PDB entry 7YFI | electron microscopy, 3.30 A resolution | chains B and C of the 4 polymer chains in the assembly

# Chain B
Protein: Glutamate receptor
From: Rattus norvegicus
UniProt: G3V9C5 (G3V9C5_RAT); residues 1-837 here = UniProt positions 1-837
Amino-acid sequence (838 residues; numbered 0 to 837; the number before each row is that of its first residue; numbering starts at 0):
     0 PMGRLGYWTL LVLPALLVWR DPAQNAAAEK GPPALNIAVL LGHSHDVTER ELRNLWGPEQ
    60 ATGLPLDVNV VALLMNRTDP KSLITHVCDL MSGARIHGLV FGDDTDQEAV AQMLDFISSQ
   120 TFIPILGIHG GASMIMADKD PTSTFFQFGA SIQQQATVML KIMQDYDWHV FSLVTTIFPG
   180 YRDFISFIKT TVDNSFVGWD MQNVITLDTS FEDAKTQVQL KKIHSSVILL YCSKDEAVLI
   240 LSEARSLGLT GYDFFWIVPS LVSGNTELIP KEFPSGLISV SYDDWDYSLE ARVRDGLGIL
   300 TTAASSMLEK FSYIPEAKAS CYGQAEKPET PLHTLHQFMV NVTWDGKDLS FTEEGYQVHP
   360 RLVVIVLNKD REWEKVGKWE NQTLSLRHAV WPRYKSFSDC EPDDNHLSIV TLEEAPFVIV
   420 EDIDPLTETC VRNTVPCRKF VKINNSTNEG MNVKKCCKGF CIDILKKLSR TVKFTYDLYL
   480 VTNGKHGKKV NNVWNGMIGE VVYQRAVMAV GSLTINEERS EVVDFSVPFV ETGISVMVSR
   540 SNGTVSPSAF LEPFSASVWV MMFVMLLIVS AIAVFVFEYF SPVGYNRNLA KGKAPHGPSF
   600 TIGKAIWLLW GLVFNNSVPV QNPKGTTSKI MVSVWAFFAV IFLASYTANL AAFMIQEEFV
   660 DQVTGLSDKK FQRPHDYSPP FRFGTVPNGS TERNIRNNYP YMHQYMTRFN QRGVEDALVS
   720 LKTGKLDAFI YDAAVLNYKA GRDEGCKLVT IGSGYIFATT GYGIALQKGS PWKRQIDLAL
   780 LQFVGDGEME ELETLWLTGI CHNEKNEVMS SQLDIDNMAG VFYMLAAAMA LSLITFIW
Not modelled in the structure: 0-33, 540-599, 802-811
Differences from the reference sequence: expression tag (0)
Disulfides: Cys87-Cys320, Cys429-Cys455, Cys436-Cys456, Cys745-Cys800
Covalent attachments: N-acetylglucosamine (NAG) linked to Asn75, Asn340, Asn380, Asn443, Asn444, Asn687
From the paper describing this entry:
  - post-translational modification sites: Asn687

# Chain C
Protein: Glutamate receptor ionotropic, NMDA 1
From: Rattus norvegicus
UniProt: P35439 (NMDZ1_RAT); numbering as in UniProt (aligned over 1-798)
Amino-acid sequence (798 residues; numbered 1 to 798; the number before each row is that of its first residue):
     1 MSTMHLLTFA LLFSCSFARA ACDPKIVNIG AVLSTRKHEQ MFREAVNQAN KRHGSWKIQL
    61 NATSVTHKPN AIQMALSVCE DLISSQVYAI LVSHPPTPND HFTPTPVSYT AGFYRIPVLG
   121 LTTRMSIYSD KSIHLSFLRT VPPYSHQSSV WFEMMRVYNW NHIILLVSDD HEGRAAQKRL
   181 ETLLEERESK AEKVLQFDPG TKNVTALLME ARELEARVII LSASEDDAAT VYRAAAMLNM
   241 TGSGYVWLVG EREISGNALR YAPDGIIGLQ LINGKNESAH ISDAVGVVAQ AVHELLEKEN
   301 ITDPPRGCVG NTNIWKTGPL FKRVLMSSKY ADGVTGRVEF NEDGDRKFAN YSIMNLQNRK
   361 LVQVGIYNGT HVIPNDRKII WPGGETEKPR GYQMSTRLKI VTIHQEPFVY VKPTMSDGTC
   421 KEEFTVNGDP VKKVICTGPN DTSPGSPRHT VPQCCYGFCI DLLIKLARTM NFTYEVHLVA
   481 DGKFGTQERV NNSNKKEWNG MMGELLSGQA DMIVAPLTIN NERAQYIEFS KPFKYQGLTI
   541 LVKKEIPRST LDSFMQPFQS TLWLLVGLSV HVVAVMLYLL DRFSPFGRFK VNSEEEEEDA
   601 LTLSSAMWFS WGVLLNSGIG EGAPRSFSAR ILGMVWAGFA MIIVASYTAN LAAFLVLDRP
   661 EERITGINDP RLRNPSDKFI YATVKQSSVD IYFRRQVELS TMYRHMEKHN YESAAEAIQA
   721 VRDNKLHAFI WDSAVLEFEA SQKCDLVTTG ELFFRSGFGI GMRKDSPWKQ NVSLSILKSH
   781 ENGFMEDLDK TWVRYQEC
Not modelled in the structure: 1-24, 586-604, 617-626
UniProt features mapped onto this chain:
  - region: Leu603 to Pro624 (Pore-forming)
  - binding site (glycine): Pro516, Thr518, Arg523, Ser688, Asp732
  - glycosylation (N-linked (GlcNAc...) asparagine): Asn61, Asn203, Asn239, Asn276, Asn300, Asn350, Asn368, Asn440, Asn471, Asn491, Asn674, Asn771
Disulfides: Cys420-Cys454, Cys436-Cys455
Covalent attachments: N-acetylglucosamine (NAG) linked to Asn61, Asn203, Asn239, Asn276, Asn350, Asn368, Asn440, Asn471, Asn491, Asn771

# Interface between chain B and chain C
Contacting residue pairs - 49 pairs, chain B then chain C:
  Ile514(B) with Leu777(C), hydrophobic
  Asn515(B) with Leu777(C); Glu781(C)
  Glu516(B) with Lys778(C), salt bridge
  Ser519(B) with Leu777(C)
  Phe524(B) with Lys531(C)
  Ser525(B) with Lys531(C)
  Pro527(B) with Pro532(C), hydrophobic; Tyr535(C)
  Glu530(B) with Tyr535(C); Arg755(C), salt bridge
  Asn614(B) with Leu615(C)
  Ser616(B) with Asn616(C)
  Lys628(B) with Trp608(C)
  Ala635(B) with Leu615(C), hydrophobic
  Val639(B) with Leu615(C), hydrophobic
  Ala643(B) with Thr648(C)
  Thr646(B) with Thr648(C)
  Ala647(B) with Leu651(C), hydrophobic; Ala652(C), hydrophobic; Leu655(C), hydrophobic
  Ala651(B) with Val656(C), hydrophobic
  Ile654(B) with Val656(C), hydrophobic
  Asn693(B) with Glu781(C), hydrogen bond (side chain-backbone)
  Asn697(B) with Glu781(C), hydrogen bond (side chain-backbone)
  Ile755(B) with Glu786(C)
  Ala757(B) with His780(C), hydrogen bond (backbone-side chain); Glu781(C)
  Thr758(B) with Tyr535(C); His780(C)
  Thr759(B) with Tyr535(C)
  Gly760(B) with Tyr535(C)
  Lys767(B) with Gln770(C)
  Arg773(B) with Ala524(C); Gln525(C), hydrogen bond (side chain-backbone); Lys764(C)
  Leu777(B) with Asn521(C), hydrogen bond (backbone-side chain)
  Leu780(B) with Asn520(C); Asn521(C); Ala524(C), hydrophobic
  Gln781(B) with Asn521(C); Arg695(C), hydrogen bond (backbone-side chain)
  Val783(B) with Phe754(C), hydrophobic; Arg755(C)
  Gly784(B) with Tyr692(C); Arg695(C); Gln696(C)
  Asp785(B) with Arg695(C), salt bridge; Gln696(C), hydrogen bond (backbone-side chain)
Interface residues without a listed pair, chain B (38 interface residues in all): Glu520, Leu611, Asn648, Phe756, Gly786
Interface residues without a listed pair, chain C (32 interface residues in all): Ile519, Leu614, Val644, Leu774, Asn782

# Summary
38 residues of chain B and 32 residues of chain C are in contact, with 7 hydrogen bonds and 3 salt bridges.
Polar contacts include Glu516(B)-Lys778(C), Glu530(B)-Arg755(C) and Asp785(B)-Arg695(C). Curated annotation
(UniProt) lists 5 glycine-binding residues on chain C. From the paper: a modification site at Asn687(B).
Here chain B is Glutamate receptor and chain C is Glutamate receptor ionotropic, NMDA 1, both from Rattus
norvegicus. Entry 7YFI (Structure of the Rat tri-heteromeric GluN1-GluN2A-GluN2C NMDA receptor in complex with
glycine and glutamate) was determined by electron microscopy together with 7YFF, 7YFG, 7YFH, 7YFL, 7YFM, 7YFO,
7YFR and 8HDK from the same study.
